1TWH - chains C and K of the 10 polymer chains in the assembly; structure by X-ray diffraction, 3.40 A resolution.

== Chain C ==
Name: DNA-directed RNA polymerase II 45 kDa polypeptide
Organism: Saccharomyces cerevisiae
Notes: EC 2.7.7.6
UniProtKB: P16370 (RPB3_YEAST); residues 1-318 here = UniProt positions 1-318
Amino-acid sequence (318 residues; each row starts with the number of its first residue):
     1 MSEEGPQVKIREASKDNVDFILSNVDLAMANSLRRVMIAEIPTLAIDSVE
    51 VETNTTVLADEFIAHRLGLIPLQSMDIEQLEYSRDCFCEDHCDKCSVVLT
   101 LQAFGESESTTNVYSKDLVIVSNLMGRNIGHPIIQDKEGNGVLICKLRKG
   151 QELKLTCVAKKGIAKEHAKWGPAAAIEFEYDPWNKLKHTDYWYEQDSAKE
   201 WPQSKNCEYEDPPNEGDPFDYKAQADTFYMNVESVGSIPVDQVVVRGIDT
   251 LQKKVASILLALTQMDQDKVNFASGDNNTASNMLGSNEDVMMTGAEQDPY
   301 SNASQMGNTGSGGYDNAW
Not modelled in the structure: 1-2, 269-318
Swiss-Prot annotation at these positions:
  - binding site (Zn(2+)): C86, C88, C92, C95
  - modified residue: S2 (N-acetylserine)
Metal / ion sites: Zn2+: C86, C88, C92, C95

== Chain K ==
Name: DNA-directed RNA polymerase II 13.6 kDa polypeptide
Organism: Saccharomyces cerevisiae
Notes: EC 2.7.7.6
UniProtKB: P38902 (RPB11_YEAST); residues 1-120 here = UniProt positions 1-120
Amino-acid sequence (120 residues; numbered 1 to 120; the number before each row is that of its first residue):
     1 MNAPDRFELFLLGEGESKLKIDPDTKAPNAVVITFEKEDHTLGNLIRAEL
    51 LNDRKVLFAAYKVEHPFFARFKLRIQTTEGYDPKDALKNACNSIINKLGA
   101 LKTNFETEWNLQTLAADDAF
Not modelled in the structure: 115-120

== Chain C / chain K interface ==
Residue-residue contacts (65; chain C residue first):
  E3(C) - T103(K)
  E3(C) - N104(K)
  E3(C) - T107(K)
  P6(C) - K97(K)
  P6(C) - L101(K)
  P6(C) - N104(K)
  Q7(C) - N104(K)  hydrogen bond
  V8(C) - L101(K)  hydrophobic
  V8(C) - F105(K)  hydrophobic
  V8(C) - E108(K)
  K9(C) - E108(K)
  I10(C) - F105(K)  hydrophobic
  I10(C) - E108(K)
  I10(C) - Q112(K)
  A13(C) - W109(K)  hydrophobic
  A13(C) - L114(K)
  S14(C) - L114(K)
  L22(C) - L101(K)  hydrophobic
  D26(C) - E49(K)
  D26(C) - N52(K)  hydrogen bond
  A28(C) - N44(K)
  M29(C) - L45(K)  hydrophobic
  M29(C) - K97(K)
  M29(C) - L98(K)  hydrophobic
  S32(C) - T41(K)  hydrogen bond (side chain-backbone)
  S32(C) - L45(K)
  R35(C) - D39(K)  salt bridge
  R35(C) - H40(K)
  R35(C) - T41(K)  hydrogen bond
  R84(C) - F10(K)
  R84(C) - L11(K)
  K165(C) - R6(K)  hydrogen bond (backbone-side chain)
  K165(C) - L9(K)
  K165(C) - D39(K)  salt bridge
  E166(C) - R6(K)
  E166(C) - F10(K)
  D241(C) - F105(K)
  D241(C) - W109(K)
  V244(C) - F105(K)  hydrophobic
  V245(C) - F105(K)  hydrophobic
  V245(C) - E106(K)
  I248(C) - L98(K)  hydrophobic
  I248(C) - L101(K)  hydrophobic
  I248(C) - K102(K)
  D249(C) - K102(K)  salt bridge
  L251(C) - L98(K)  hydrophobic
  Q252(C) - I95(K)  hydrogen bond (side chain-backbone)
  Q252(C) - L98(K)
  Q252(C) - G99(K)
  Q252(C) - K102(K)
  K254(C) - E38(K)  salt bridge
  K254(C) - L42(K)
  V255(C) - C91(K)  hydrophobic
  V255(C) - I95(K)  hydrophobic
  I258(C) - F35(K)  hydrophobic
  I258(C) - C91(K)  hydrophobic
  L259(C) - K88(K)
  L259(C) - C91(K)  hydrophobic
  L259(C) - N92(K)
  L262(C) - L19(K)  hydrophobic
  L262(C) - L87(K)  hydrophobic
  L262(C) - K88(K)
  M265(C) - L19(K)
  M265(C) - I21(K)  hydrophobic
  D266(C) - K84(K)  salt bridge
Also at the interface, not in a pair above, chain C (39 interface residues in all): K15, V18, F20, V36, E40, A164, H167, A256
Also at the interface, not in a pair above, chain K (41 interface residues in all): F7, A48, I94, A100, T113

== Summary ==
Chain C and chain K form an interface of 39 and 41 residues respectively, with 6 hydrogen bonds and 5 salt
bridges. Polar contacts include R35(C)-D39(K), K165(C)-D39(K) and D249(C)-K102(K). C86(C), C88(C), C92(C) and
C95(C) coordinate Zn2+. From UniProt: 4 Zn2+-binding residues on chain C.
Here chain C is DNA-directed RNA polymerase II 45 kDa polypeptide and chain K is DNA-directed RNA polymerase
II 13.6 kDa polypeptide, both from Saccharomyces cerevisiae. Entry 1TWH (RNA polymerase II complexed with
2'dATP) was determined by X-ray diffraction (same publication as 1R9S, 1R9T, 1TWA, 1TWC, 1TWF and 1TWG).
